1U9B - chain A; structure by X-ray diffraction, 2.00 A resolution.

Chain A:
Molecule: Ubiquitin-conjugating enzyme E9
From: Mus musculus
Notes: EC 6.3.2.19; engineered mutation(s): INS(ASN 0)
UniProt: P63280 (UBE2I_MOUSE); residues 1-158 here = UniProt positions 1-158
Amino-acid sequence (160 residues; each row starts with the number of its first residue; numbers below 1 keep their minus sign (Leu-1 is residue -1)):
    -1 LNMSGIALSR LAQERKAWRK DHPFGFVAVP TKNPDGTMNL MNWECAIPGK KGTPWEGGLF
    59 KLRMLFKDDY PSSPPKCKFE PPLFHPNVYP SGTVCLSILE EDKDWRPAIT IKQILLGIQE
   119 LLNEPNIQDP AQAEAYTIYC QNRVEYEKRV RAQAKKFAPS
Unresolved in the structure: -1
UniProt features mapped onto this chain:
  - region: Arg13 to Lys18 (Interaction with SUMO1)
  - active site: Cys93 (Glycyl thioester intermediate)
  - site: Ile4 (Interaction with RANBP2), Val25 (Interaction with RANBP2), Leu57 (Interaction with RANBP2), Asp100, Lys101 (Substrate binding)
  - modified residue: Ser2 (N-acetylserine), Lys65 (N6-acetyllysine), Ser71 (Phosphoserine)
  - cross-link (Glycyl lysine isopeptide (Lys-Gly)): Lys18 (interchain with G-Cter in SUMO2), Lys48 (interchain with G-Cter in SUMO2), Lys49 (interchain with G-Cter in SUMO1), Lys101 (interchain with G-Cter in SUMO2)
Reported in the primary citation:
  - catalytic residues: Cys93 (citing earlier work)
  - catalytic residues: Asn85, Tyr87, Glu98, Lys101, Asp127 (proposed by the authors, not directly observed)

Overview:
From UniProt: active-site residue Cys93. The paper reports catalytic residues Cys93, Asn85 and Tyr87 among
others.
Chain A is Ubiquitin-conjugating enzyme E9 (Mus musculus); the structure, Murine/human ubiquitin-conjugating
enzyme UBC9, was determined by X-ray diffraction together with 1U9A from the same study.
